1IO4 - chains F and B of the 6 polymer chains in the assembly; structure by X-ray diffraction, 3.00 A resolution.

# Chain F
Molecule: Csf-1r promoter
Sequence (26 nucleotides; numbered 1 to 26; the number before each row is that of its first residue):
     1 CCGCAACCAC AGAGTTTGGA AATCTT

# Chain B
Molecule: Caat/enhancer binding protein beta
From: Homo sapiens
Notes: fragment: bzip domain
UniProt: P17676 (CEBPB_HUMAN); numbering as in UniProt (aligned over 259-336)
Amino-acid sequence (78 residues; numbered 259 to 336; the number before each row is that of its first residue):
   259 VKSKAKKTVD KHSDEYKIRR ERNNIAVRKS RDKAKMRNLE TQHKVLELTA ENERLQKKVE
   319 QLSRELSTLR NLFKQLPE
Disordered / not traced: 259-264, 335-336
Swiss-Prot annotation at these positions:
  - region: Lys-275 to Arg-295 (Basic motif), Leu-297 to Leu-304 (Leucine-zipper)
  - modified residue: Thr-266 (Phosphothreonine), Ser-288 (Phosphoserine), Ser-325 (Phosphoserine)
  - cross-link (Glycyl lysine isopeptide (Lys-Gly)): Lys-260 (interchain with G-Cter in SUMO2), Lys-262 (interchain with G-Cter in SUMO2), Lys-332 (interchain with G-Cter in SUMO2)
  - mutagenesis: Ser-288 (S288A: Loss of nuclear translocation)

# Chain F / chain B interface
Contacting residue pairs - 9 pairs, chain F then chain B:
  DA11(F) with Arg-277(B), salt bridge to the phosphate
  DA13(F) with Arg-280(B), salt bridge to the phosphate
  DG14(F) with Asn-281(B), base contact; Lys-287(B), phosphate contact
  DT15(F) with Asn-281(B), base contact; Lys-287(B), salt bridge to the phosphate; Ser-288(B), hydrogen bond to the phosphate
  DT16(F) with Val-285(B), base contact; Ser-288(B), base contact
Other interface residues (no listed pair), chain F (6 interface residues in all): DG12
Other interface residues (no listed pair), chain B (8 interface residues in all): Ala-284, Arg-295

# Overview
Chain F and chain B form an interface of 6 and 8 residues respectively, with 1 hydrogen bond and 3 salt
bridges. Polar contacts include DT15(F)/Ser-288(B), DA11(F)/Arg-277(B) and DA13(F)/Arg-280(B). From UniProt:
one mutagenesis site on chain B.
Here chain F is Csf-1r promoter and chain B is Caat/enhancer binding protein beta (Homo sapiens). Entry 1IO4
(Crystal structure of runx-1/AML1/cbfalpha runt domain-cbfbeta core domain heterodimer and C/ebpbeta bzip
homodimer bound to a ...) was determined by X-ray diffraction (same publication as 1HJB and 1HJC).
